PDB entry 7JG6 | electron microscopy, 3.70 A resolution | chains C and F of the 20 polymer chains in the assembly

== Chain C ==
Protein: ATP synthase subunit alpha
Source organism: Mycolicibacterium smegmatis
Notes: EC 7.1.2.2
UniProt: A0A0D6IV93 (A0A0D6IV93_MYCSM); residues 23-548 here = UniProt positions 23-548
Sequence (548 residues; each row starts with the number of its first residue; X marks 22 residues of unknown identity (built as UNK)):
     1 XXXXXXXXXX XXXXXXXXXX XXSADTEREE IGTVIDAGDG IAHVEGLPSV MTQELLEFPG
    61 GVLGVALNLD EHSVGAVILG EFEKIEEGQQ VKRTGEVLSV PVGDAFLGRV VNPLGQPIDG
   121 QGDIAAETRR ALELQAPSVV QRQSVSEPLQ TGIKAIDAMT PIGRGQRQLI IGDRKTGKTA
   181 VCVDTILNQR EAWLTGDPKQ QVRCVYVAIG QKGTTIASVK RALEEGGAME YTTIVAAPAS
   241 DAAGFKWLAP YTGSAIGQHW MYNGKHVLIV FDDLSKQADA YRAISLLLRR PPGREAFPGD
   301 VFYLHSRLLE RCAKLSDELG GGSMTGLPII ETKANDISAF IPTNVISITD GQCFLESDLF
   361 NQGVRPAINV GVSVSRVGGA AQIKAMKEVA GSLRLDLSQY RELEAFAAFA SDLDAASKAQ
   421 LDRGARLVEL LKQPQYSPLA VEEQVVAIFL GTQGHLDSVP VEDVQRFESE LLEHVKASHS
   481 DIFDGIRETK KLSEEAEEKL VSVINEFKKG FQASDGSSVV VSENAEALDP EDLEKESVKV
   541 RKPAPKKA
Disordered / not traced: 1-11, 23-27, 521-548

== Chain F ==
Protein: ATP synthase subunit beta
Source organism: Mycolicibacterium smegmatis
Notes: EC 7.1.2.2
UniProt: A0A0D6IU77 (A0A0D6IU77_MYCSM); numbering as in UniProt (aligned over 1-475)
Sequence (475 residues; each row starts with the number of its first residue):
     1 MTATAEKTAG RVVRITGPVV DVEFPRGSVP ELFNALHAEI TFGALAKTLT LEVAQHLGDS
    61 LVRCISMQPT DGLVRGVEVT DTGASISVPV GDGVKGHVFN ALGDCLDDPG YGKDFEHWSI
   121 HRKPPAFSDL EPRTEMLETG LKVVDLLTPY VRGGKIALFG GAGVGKTVLI QEMINRIARN
   181 FGGTSVFAGV GERTREGNDL WVELADANVL KDTALVFGQM DEPPGTRMRV ALSALTMAEF
   241 FRDEQGQDVL LFIDNIFRFT QAGSEVSTLL GRMPSAVGYQ PTLADEMGEL QERITSTRGR
   301 SITSMQAVYV PADDYTDPAP ATTFAHLDAT TELSRAVFSK GIFPAVDPLA SSSTILDPAI
   361 VGDEHYRVAQ EVIRILQRYK DLQDIIAILG IDELSEEDKQ LVNRARRIER FLSQNMMAAE
   421 QFTGQPGSTV PLKETIEAFD KLTKGEFDHL PEQAFFLIGG LDDLAKKAES LGAKL
Disordered / not traced: 1-7, 472-475

== How chain C and chain F interact ==
Contacting residue pairs (9):
  P48(C) with R75(F)
  V50(C) with V74(F); R75(F)
  M51(C) with L73(F)
  T52(C) with G72(F), hydrogen bond (backbone-backbone); L73(F), hydrogen bond (backbone-backbone)
  L69(C) with R14(F); I15(F), hydrogen bond (backbone-backbone)
  D414(C) with I388(F)
Interface residues without a listed pair, chain C (11 interface residues in all): N68, D70, E71, V139, G299
Interface residues without a listed pair, chain F (11 interface residues in all): V13, D71, N198, E265

== Summary ==
The chain C/chain F interface involves 11 residues from each chain; the contacts include 3 hydrogen bonds.
Backbone hydrogen bonds pair T52(C)-G72(F), T52(C)-L73(F) and L69(C)-I15(F).
Chain C is ATP synthase subunit alpha and chain F is ATP synthase subunit beta, both from Mycolicibacterium
smegmatis; the structure, Cryo-EM structure of bedaquiline-free Mycobacterium smegmatis ATP synthase
rotational state 2 (backbone model), was determined by electron microscopy, deposited together with 7JG5,
7JG7, 7JG8, 7JG9, 7JGA, 7JGB and 7JGC.
